4MHX - chains A and B; structure by X-ray diffraction, 2.00 A resolution.

Chain A (and B):
Protein: N-sulphoglucosamine sulphohydrolase
Organism: Homo sapiens
Notes: EC 3.10.1.1; chain B of this document is another copy of the same molecule, construct and numbering; everything in this record applies to it too
UniProt: P51688 (SPHM_HUMAN); residue numbers follow UniProt; this construct covers 1-502
Sequence (510 residues; row label = number of the first residue in the row):
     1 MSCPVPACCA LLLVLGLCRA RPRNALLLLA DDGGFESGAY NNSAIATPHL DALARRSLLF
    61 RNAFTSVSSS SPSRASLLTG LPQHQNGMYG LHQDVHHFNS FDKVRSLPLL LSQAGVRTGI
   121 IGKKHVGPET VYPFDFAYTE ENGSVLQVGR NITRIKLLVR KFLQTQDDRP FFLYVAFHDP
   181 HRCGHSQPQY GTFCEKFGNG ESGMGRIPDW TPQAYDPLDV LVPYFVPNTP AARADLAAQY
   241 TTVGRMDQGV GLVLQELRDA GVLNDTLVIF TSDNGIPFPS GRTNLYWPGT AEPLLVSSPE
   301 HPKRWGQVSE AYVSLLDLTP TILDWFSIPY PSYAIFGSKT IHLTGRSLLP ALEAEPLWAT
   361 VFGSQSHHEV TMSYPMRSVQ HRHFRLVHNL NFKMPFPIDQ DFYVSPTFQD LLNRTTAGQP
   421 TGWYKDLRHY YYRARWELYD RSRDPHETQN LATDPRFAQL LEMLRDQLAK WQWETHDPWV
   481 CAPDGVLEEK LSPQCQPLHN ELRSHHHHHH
Disordered / not traced: 1-21, 505-510 (chain B: 1-21, 504-510)
Construct notes: modified residue (70); expression tag (503-510)
Modified residues: Ser70 (2-amino-3-hydroxy-3-phosphonooxy-propionic acid; FGP)
Disulfide bonds: Cys183-Cys194, Cys481-Cys495
Covalently attached groups: N-acetylglucosamine (NAG) linked to Asn41, Asn151, Asn264, Asn413
Ion coordination: Ca2+: Asp31, Asp32, Ser70, Asp273, Asn274
UniProt features mapped onto this chain:
  - binding site (Ca(2+)): Asp31, Asp32, Asp273, Asn274
  - glycosylation (N-linked (GlcNAc...) asparagine): Asn41, Asn142, Asn151, Asn264, Asn413
  - natural variant: Asp32 (D32E: In MPS3A; D32G: In MPS3A), Tyr40 (Y40N: In MPS3A), Asn42 (N42K: In MPS3A), Ala44 (A44T: In MPS3A), Ser66 (S66W: In MPS3A), Arg74 (R74C: In MPS3A; R74H: In MPS3A), Thr79 (T79P: In MPS3A), His84 to Gln85 (deletion: In MPS3A), His84 (H84Y: In MPS3A), Gln85 (Q85R: In MPS3A), Met88 (M88T: In MPS3A), Gly90 (G90R: In MPS3A), 45 further natural variant entries in UniProt
Reported in the primary citation:
  - Ca2+ coordination: Asp31, Asp32, Asp273, Asn274
  - catalytic residues: His125, Asp273 (proposed by the authors, not directly observed)
  - catalytic residues: His181, Arg282 (from molecular simulation)
  - contacts within the chain: Arg23-Glu300 (salt bridge), Asp31-Arg74 (salt bridge), Arg74-Asp273 (salt bridge), Arg150-Asp179 (salt bridge), Arg182-Asp235 (salt bridge), Asp179-Arg245 (salt bridge), Phe197-Arg245 (hydrogen bond), Asp32-Arg282 (salt bridge), Arg282-Asp399 (salt bridge), Arg304-Glu355 (salt bridge), Arg377-Asp477 (salt bridge)
  - specificity-determining residues: Arg282 (by similarity / conservation)
  - post-translational modification sites: Asn41, Asn151, Asn264, Asn413
  - binding site for N-acetylglucosamine: Asn41, Asn151, Asn264, Asn413
  - self-association interface (contacts with another copy of this molecule): Val486, Leu487, Glu488, Pro497, Leu498, Asn500
  - disease-associated variants - D32E, D32G, D273N: decreased binding to Ca2+ (proposed by the authors, not directly observed)
  - disease-associated variants - S66W, R74C, R74H, R245H: decreased stability (proposed by the authors, not directly observed)
  - disease-associated variants - V486F: decreased stability with N-sulphoglucosamine sulphohydrolase (chain A) (proposed by the authors, not directly observed)
  - binding site for Ca2+: His181

How chain A and chain B interact:
Pairs across the interface (83):
  Tyr89(A) - Val95(B)  hydrogen bond (side chain-backbone)
  Tyr89(A) - Val370(B)  hydrophobic
  Asp94(A) - Phe101(B)
  Asp94(A) - Phe336(B)
  Val95(A) - Tyr89(B)  hydrogen bond (backbone-side chain)
  Val95(A) - Phe101(B)
  Val95(A) - Phe336(B)  hydrophobic
  Val95(A) - Pro478(B)  hydrophobic
  His97(A) - Asn99(B)
  His97(A) - Ser100(B)
  His97(A) - Phe101(B)
  Asn99(A) - His97(B)  hydrogen bond (backbone-side chain)
  Ser100(A) - His97(B)
  Phe101(A) - Asp94(B)
  Phe101(A) - Val95(B)
  Phe101(A) - His97(B)
  His185(A) - Glu488(B)  salt bridge
  Phe336(A) - Asp94(B)
  Phe336(A) - Val95(B)  hydrophobic
  His367(A) - His367(B)  hydrogen bond
  Val370(A) - Tyr89(B)  hydrophobic
  Val370(A) - Trp479(B)
  Thr371(A) - Pro478(B)
  Thr371(A) - Trp479(B)
  Ser373(A) - Ser373(B)
  Leu390(A) - Met394(B)
  Asn391(A) - Asn391(B)
  Asn391(A) - Met394(B)
  Lys393(A) - Lys393(B)
  Lys393(A) - Met394(B)
  Met394(A) - Leu390(B)
  Met394(A) - Asn391(B)
  Met394(A) - Lys393(B)
  Met394(A) - Pro483(B)  hydrophobic
  Pro395(A) - Asn500(B)
  Pro395(A) - Leu502(B)  hydrophobic
  Ile398(A) - Val486(B)
  Ile398(A) - Leu498(B)  hydrophobic
  Gln400(A) - Leu487(B)
  Gln400(A) - Glu488(B)
  Tyr403(A) - Glu488(B)
  Tyr403(A) - Gln496(B)
  Tyr403(A) - Pro497(B)  hydrogen bond (side chain-backbone)
  Tyr403(A) - Leu498(B)  hydrophobic
  Val404(A) - Glu488(B)
  Leu412(A) - Pro497(B)
  Leu412(A) - Leu498(B)
  Leu412(A) - His499(B)
  Thr416(A) - His499(B)
  Tyr431(A) - Leu498(B)  hydrogen bond (side chain-backbone)
  Tyr431(A) - His499(B)
  Tyr431(A) - Asn500(B)
  Tyr432(A) - Lys393(B)
  Tyr432(A) - Asn500(B)  hydrogen bond (side chain-backbone)
  Tyr432(A) - Glu501(B)
  Tyr432(A) - Leu502(B)
  Pro478(A) - Val95(B)  hydrophobic
  Pro478(A) - Thr371(B)
  Trp479(A) - Val370(B)
  Trp479(A) - Thr371(B)
  Pro483(A) - Met394(B)  hydrophobic
  Val486(A) - Ile398(B)
  Leu487(A) - Gln400(B)
  Glu488(A) - His185(B)  salt bridge
  Glu488(A) - Gln400(B)
  Glu488(A) - Val404(B)
  Gln496(A) - Tyr403(B)
  Pro497(A) - Tyr403(B)  hydrogen bond (backbone-side chain)
  Pro497(A) - Leu412(B)
  Leu498(A) - Ile398(B)  hydrophobic
  Leu498(A) - Tyr403(B)  hydrophobic
  Leu498(A) - Leu412(B)
  Leu498(A) - Tyr431(B)  hydrogen bond (backbone-side chain)
  His499(A) - Leu412(B)
  His499(A) - Thr416(B)
  His499(A) - Tyr431(B)
  Asn500(A) - Pro395(B)
  Asn500(A) - Tyr431(B)
  Asn500(A) - Tyr432(B)  hydrogen bond (backbone-side chain)
  Glu501(A) - Arg428(B)
  Glu501(A) - Tyr432(B)
  Leu502(A) - Pro395(B)  hydrophobic
  Leu502(A) - Tyr432(B)
Other interface residues (no listed pair), chain A (43 interface residues in all): His96, Phe98, Phe392, Asp401
Other interface residues (no listed pair), chain B (43 interface residues in all): His96, Phe98, Phe392

Summary:
The chain A/chain B interface involves 43 residues from each chain; the contacts include 10 hydrogen bonds and
2 salt bridges. Polar contacts include His185(A)-Glu488(B), Tyr89(A)-Val95(B) and Asn99(A)-His97(B). From the
paper: catalytic residues His125(A), Asp273(A) and His181(A) among others; S66W, R74C and R74H of chain A,
among others, reduce stability; 8 substitutions were tested in all.
Both chains are N-sulphoglucosamine sulphohydrolase (Homo sapiens). Entry 4MHX (Crystal Structure of
Sulfamidase) was determined by X-ray diffraction.
